PDB entry 8DIM | electron microscopy, 2.62 A resolution | chains D and G of the 9 polymer chains in the assembly

[Chain D (and G)]
Protein: hemagglutinin
Organism: Influenza A virus
Notes: chain G of this document is another copy of the same molecule, construct and numbering; everything in this record applies to it too
Sequence (576 residues; each row starts with the number of its first residue; numbers below 1 keep their minus sign (Met-22 is residue -22)):
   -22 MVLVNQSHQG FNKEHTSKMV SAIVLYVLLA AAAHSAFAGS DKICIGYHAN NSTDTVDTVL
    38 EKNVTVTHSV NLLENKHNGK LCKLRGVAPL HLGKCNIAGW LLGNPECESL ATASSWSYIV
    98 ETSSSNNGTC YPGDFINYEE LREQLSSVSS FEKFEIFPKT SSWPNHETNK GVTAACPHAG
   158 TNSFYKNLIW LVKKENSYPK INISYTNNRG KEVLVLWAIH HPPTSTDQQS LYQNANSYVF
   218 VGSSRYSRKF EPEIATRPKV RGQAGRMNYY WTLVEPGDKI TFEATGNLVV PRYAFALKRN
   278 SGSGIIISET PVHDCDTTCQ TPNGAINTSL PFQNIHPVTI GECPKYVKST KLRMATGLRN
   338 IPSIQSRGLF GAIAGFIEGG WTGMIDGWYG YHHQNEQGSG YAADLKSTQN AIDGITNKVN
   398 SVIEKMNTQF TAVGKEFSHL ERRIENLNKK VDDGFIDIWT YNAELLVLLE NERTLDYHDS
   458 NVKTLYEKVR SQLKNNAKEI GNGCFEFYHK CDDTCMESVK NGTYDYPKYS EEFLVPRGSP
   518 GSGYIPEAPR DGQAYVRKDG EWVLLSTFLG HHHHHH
Not modelled in the structure: -22 to 16, 341-344, 507-553
Disulfides: Cys59-Cys292, Cys72-Cys84, Cys107-Cys153, Cys296-Cys320, Cys488-Cys492
Covalent attachments: N-acetylglucosamine (NAG) linked to Asn28, Asn40, Asn104, Asn498

[Chain D / chain G interface]
Contacting residue pairs - 52 pairs, chain D then chain G:
  Glu116(D) - Arg420(G)
  Glu117(D) - Leu417(G)
  Glu117(D) - Glu418(G)
  Glu117(D) - Arg419(G)
  Glu117(D) - Arg420(G)  salt bridge
  Glu120(D) - Arg420(G)
  Glu120(D) - Asn423(G)  hydrogen bond
  Gln121(D) - His416(G)
  Gln121(D) - Arg419(G)  hydrogen bond
  Phe217(D) - Ala232(G)  hydrophobic
  Phe217(D) - Thr233(G)
  Phe217(D) - Arg234(G)
  Ser220(D) - Arg243(G)
  Arg222(D) - His416(G)
  Ser224(D) - Arg234(G)  hydrogen bond
  Lys226(D) - Ile231(G)
  Thr258(D) - Pro235(G)
  Arg276(D) - Arg419(G)
  Phe347(D) - Leu346(G)
  Gly391(D) - Leu37(G)
  Asn394(D) - Val36(G)
  Asn394(D) - Leu37(G)
  Asn394(D) - Lys39(G)
  Lys395(D) - Val36(G)
  Lys395(D) - Leu37(G)
  Ser398(D) - Val36(G)
  Ser398(D) - Lys39(G)  hydrogen bond
  Lys402(D) - Tyr438(G)
  Lys402(D) - Glu441(G)  salt bridge
  Met403(D) - Tyr438(G)
  Lys412(D) - Arg420(G)
  Lys412(D) - Asn423(G)
  Glu413(D) - Arg420(G)  hydrogen bond (backbone-side chain)
  Phe414(D) - Arg420(G)
  Glu418(D) - Arg420(G)  salt bridge
  Leu424(D) - Leu424(G)  hydrophobic
  Asn425(D) - Leu424(G)
  Asn425(D) - Lys427(G)  hydrogen bond
  Asp429(D) - Lys427(G)  salt bridge
  Phe432(D) - Gly431(G)
  Phe432(D) - Phe432(G)  hydrophobic
  Phe432(D) - Ile435(G)  hydrophobic
  Ile435(D) - Ile435(G)  hydrophobic
  Asn439(D) - Tyr438(G)
  Leu443(D) - Tyr438(G)
  Leu443(D) - Leu442(G)  hydrophobic
  Glu447(D) - Val36(G)
  Arg450(D) - Glu449(G)  salt bridge
  Arg450(D) - Arg450(G)
  Arg450(D) - Asp453(G)  salt bridge
  Tyr454(D) - Leu37(G)  hydrophobic
  Ser457(D) - Leu346(G)  hydrogen bond (side chain-backbone)
Other interface residues (no listed pair), chain D (43 interface residues in all): Asn114, Ser124, Gly219, Ser221, Trp248, Lys256, Glu260, Ile421, Val428, Trp436
Other interface residues (no listed pair), chain G (35 interface residues in all): Glu38, Glu230, Val237, Gly345, Phe347, Ile421, Val428, Leu445

[In short]
43 residues of chain D and 35 residues of chain G are in contact, with 7 hydrogen bonds and 6 salt bridges.
Polar contacts include Glu117(D)-Arg420(G), Lys402(D)-Glu441(G) and Glu418(D)-Arg420(G). Covalently linked
N-acetylglucosamine: at Asn28(D), Asn40(D), Asn104(D) and Asn498(D).
Chain D and chain G are both hemagglutinin (Influenza A virus); the structure, CryoEM structure of Influenza A
virus A/Ohio/09/2015 hemagglutinin bound to CR6261 Fab, was determined by electron microscopy.
